PDB entry 5L4K | electron microscopy, 3.90 A resolution | chains U and O of the 12 polymer chains in the assembly

Chain U:
Protein: 26S proteasome non-ATPase regulatory subunit 7
From: Homo sapiens
UniProtKB: P51665 (PSMD7_HUMAN); residues 1-324 here = UniProt positions 1-324
Amino-acid sequence (324 residues; each row starts with the number of its first residue):
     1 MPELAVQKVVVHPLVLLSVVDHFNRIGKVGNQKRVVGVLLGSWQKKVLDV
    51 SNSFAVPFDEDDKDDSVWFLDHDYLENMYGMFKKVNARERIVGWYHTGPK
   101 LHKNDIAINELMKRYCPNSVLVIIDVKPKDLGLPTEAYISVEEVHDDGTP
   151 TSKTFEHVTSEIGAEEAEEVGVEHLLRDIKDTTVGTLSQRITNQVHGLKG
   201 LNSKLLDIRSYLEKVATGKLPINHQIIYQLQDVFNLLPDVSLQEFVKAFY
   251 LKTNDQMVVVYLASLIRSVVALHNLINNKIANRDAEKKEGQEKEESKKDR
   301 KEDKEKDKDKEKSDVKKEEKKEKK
Unresolved in the structure: 293-324
UniProt features mapped onto this chain:
  - modified residue (N6-acetyllysine): K204, K214, K316, K317
  - cross-link: K180 (Glycyl lysine isopeptide (Lys-Gly) (interchain with G-Cter in ubiquitin))

Chain O:
Protein: 26S proteasome non-ATPase regulatory subunit 13
From: Homo sapiens
UniProtKB: Q9UNM6 (PSD13_HUMAN); residues 1-376 here = UniProt positions 1-376
Amino-acid sequence (376 residues; numbered 1 to 376; the number before each row is that of its first residue):
     1 MKDVPGFLQQSQNSGPGQPAVWHRLEELYTKKLWHQLTLQVLDFVQDPCF
    51 AQGDGLIKLYENFISEFEHRVNPLSLVEIILHVVRQMTDPNVALTFLEKT
   101 REKVKSSDEAVILCKTAIGALKLNIGDLQVTKETIEDVEEMLNNLPGVTS
   151 VHSRFYDLSSKYYQTIGNHASYYKDALRFLGCVDIKDLPVSEQQERAFTL
   201 GLAGLLGEGVFNFGELLMHPVLESLRNTDRQWLIDTLYAFNSGNVERFQT
   251 LKTAWGQQPDLAANEAQLLRKIQLLCLMEMTFTRPANHRQLTFEEIAKSA
   301 KITVNEVELLVMKALSVGLVKGSIDEVDKRVHMTWVQPRVLDLQQIKGMK
   351 DRLEFWCTDVKSMEMLVEHQAHDILT
UniProt features mapped onto this chain:
  - modified residue: K298 (N6-acetyllysine)

Interface between chain U and chain O:
Residue-residue contacts (34):
  D146(U) with L177(O); E215(O)
  G148(U) with R178(O); G181(O)
  V184(U) with T376(O)
  S188(U) with L375(O)
  T192(U) with T376(O)
  V195(U) with V367(O), hydrophobic; E368(O)
  L198(U) with E364(O)
  K199(U) with E364(O), hydrogen bond (backbone-side chain); E368(O)
  L201(U) with V360(O), hydrophobic
  N202(U) with V360(O); K361(O)
  L205(U) with W356(O), hydrophobic
  I208(U) with L353(O), hydrophobic
  R209(U) with K350(O); L353(O); E354(O), salt bridge
  I222(U) with L343(O), hydrophobic
  I227(U) with L341(O), hydrophobic; I346(O), hydrophobic
  Y228(U) with V340(O)
  Q231(U) with R339(O); L341(O)
  D232(U) with W335(O), hydrogen bond
  F234(U) with R352(O); L353(O), hydrophobic
  N235(U) with R289(O); V336(O)
  L237(U) with R352(O)
  D239(U) with N287(O)
  V240(U) with N287(O)
Also at the interface, not in a pair above, chain U (33 interface residues in all): D147, P150, I191, L212, E213, V215, A216, K219, L230, V233
Also at the interface, not in a pair above, chain O (35 interface residues in all): G147, C182, H219, A286, P338, K347, M349, C357, M363, A371

Summary:
Chain U and chain O form an interface of 33 and 35 residues respectively; the contacts include 2 hydrogen
bonds and 1 salt bridge. Among the polar pairs are R209(U)-E354(O), K199(U)-E364(O) and D232(U)-W335(O).
Here chain U is 26S proteasome non-ATPase regulatory subunit 7 and chain O is 26S proteasome non-ATPase
regulatory subunit 13, both from Homo sapiens. Entry 5L4K (The human 26S proteasome lid) was determined by
electron microscopy.
